Entry 1KD1 (X-ray diffraction, 3.00 A resolution); this record covers chains A and 4 of the 30 polymer chains in the assembly.

Chain A:
Molecule: 23S RRNA
Source organism: Haloarcula marismortui
Sequence (2922 nucleotides; row label = number of the first residue in the row):
     2 UUGGCUACUA UGCCAGCUGG UGGAUUGCUC GGCUCAGGCG CUGAUGAAGG ACGUGCCAAG
    62 CUGCGAUAAG CCAUGGGGAG CCGCACGGAG GCGAAGAACC AUGGAUUUCC GAAUGAGAAU
   122 CUCUCUAACA AUUGCUUCGC GCAAUGAGGA ACCCCGAGAA CUGAAACAUC UCAGUAUCGG
   182 GAGGAACAGA AAACGCAAUG UGAUGUCGUU AGUAACCGCG AGUGAACGCG AUACAGCCCA
   242 AACCGAAGCC CUCACGGGCA AUGUGGUGUC AGGGCUACCU CUCAUCAGCC GACCGUCUCG
   302 ACGAAGUCUC UUGGAACAGA GCGUGAUACA GGGUGACAAC CCCGUACUCG AGACCAGUAC
   362 GACGUGCGGU AGUGCCAGAG UAGCGGGGGU UGGAUAUCCC UCGCGAAUAA CGCAGGCAUC
   422 GACUGCGAAG GCUAAACACA ACCUGAGACC GAUAGUGAAC AAGUAGUGUG AACGAACGCU
   482 GCAAAGUACC CUCAGAAGGG AGGCGAAAUA GAGCAUGAAA UCAGUUGGCG AUCGAGCGAC
   542 AGGGCAUACA AGGUCCCUCG ACGAAUGACC GACGCGCGAG CGUCCAGUAA GACUCACGGG
   602 AAGCCGAUGU UCUGUCGUAC GUUUUGAAAA ACGAGCCAGG GAGUGUGUCU GCAUGGCAAG
   662 UCUAACCGGA GUAUCCGGGG AGGCACAGGG AAACCGACAU GGCCGCAGGG CUUUGCCCGA
   722 GGGCCGCCGU CUUCAAGGGC GGGGAGCCAU GUGGACACGA CCCGAAUCCG GACGAUCUAC
   782 GCAUGGACAA GAUGAAGCGU GCCGAAAGGC ACGUGGAAGU CUGUUAGAGU UGGUGUCCUA
   842 CAAUACCCUC UCGUGAUCUA UGUGUAGGGG UGAAAGGCCC AUCGAGUCCG GCAACAGCUG
   902 GUUCCAAUCG AAACAUGUCG AAGCAUGACC UCCGCCGAGG UAGUCUGUGA GGUAGAGCGA
   962 CCGAUUGGUG UGUCCGCCUC CGAGAGGAGU CGGCACACCU GUCAAACUCC AAACUUACAG
  1022 ACGCCGUUUG ACGCGGGGAU UCCGGUGCGC GGGGUAAGCC UGUGUACCAG GAGGGGAACA
  1082 ACCCAGAGAU AGGUUAAGGU CCCCAAGUGU GGAUUAAGUG UAAUCCUCUG AAGGUGGUCU
  1142 CGAGCCCUAG ACAGCCGGGA GGUGAGCUUA GAAGCAGCUA CCCUCUAAGA AAAGCGUAAC
  1202 AGCUUACCGG CCGAGGUUUG AGGCGCCCAA AAUGAUCGGG ACUCAAAUCC ACCACCGAGA
  1262 CCUGUCCGUA CCACUCAUAC UGGUAAUCGA GUAGAUUGGC GCUCUAAUUG GAUGGAAGUA
  1322 GGGGUGAAAA CUCCUAUGGA CCGAUUAGUG ACGAAAAUCC UGGCCAUAGU AGCAGCGAUA
  1382 GUCGGGUGAG AACCCCGACG GCCUAAUGGA UAAGGGUUCC UCAGCACUGC UGAUCAGCUG
  1442 AGGGUUAGCC GGUCCUAAGU CAUACCGCAA CUCGACUAUG ACGAAAUGGG AAACGGGUUA
  1502 AUAUUCCCGU GCCACUAUGC AGUGAAAGUU GACGCCCUGG GGUCGAUCAC GCUGGGCAUU
  1562 CGCCCAGUCG AACCGUCCAA CUCCGUGGAA GCCGUAAUGG CAGGAAGCGG ACGAACGGCG
  1622 GCAUAGGGAA ACGUGAUUCA ACCUGGGGCC CAUGAAAAGA CGAGCAUAGU GUCCGUACCG
  1682 AGAACCGACA CAGGUGUCCA UGGCGGCGAA AGCCAAGGCC UGUCGGGAGC AACCAACGUU
  1742 AGGGAAUUCG GCAAGUUAGU CCCGUACCUU CGGAAGAAGG GAUGCCUGCU CCGGAACGGA
  1802 GCAGGUCGCA GUGACUCGGA AGCUCGGACU GUCUAGUAAC AACAUAGGUG ACCGCAAAUC
  1862 CGCAAGGACU CGUACGGUCA CUGAAUCCUG CCCAGUGCAG GUAUCUGAAC ACCUCGUACA
  1922 AGAGGACGAA GGACCUGUCA ACGGCGGGGG UAACUAUGAC CCUCUUAAGG UAGCGUAGUA
  1982 CCUUGCCGCA UCAGUAGCGG CUUGCAUGAA UGGAUUAACC AGAGCUUCAC UGUCCCAACG
  2042 UUGGGCCCGG UGAACUGUAC AUUCCAGUGC GGAGUCUGGA GACACCCAGG GGGAAGCGAA
  2102 GACCCUAUGG AGCUUUACUG CAGGCUGUCG CUGAGACGUG GUCGCCGAUG UGCAGCAUAG
  2162 GUAGGAGACA CUACACAGGU ACCCGCGCUA GCGGGCCACC GAGUCAACAG UGAAAUACUA
  2222 CCCGUCGGUG ACUGCGACUC UCACUCCGGG AGGAGGACAC CGAUAGCCGG GCAGUUUGAC
  2282 UGGGGCGGUA CGCGCUCGAA AAGAUAUCGA GCGCGCCCUA UGGCUAUCUC AGCCGGGACA
  2342 GAGACCCGGC GAAGAGUGCA AGAGCAAAAG AUAGCUUGAC AGUGUUCUUC CCAACGAGGA
  2402 ACGCUGACGC GAAAGCGUGG UCUAGCGAAC CAAUUAGCCU GCUUGAUGCG GGCAAUUGAU
  2462 GACAGAAAAG CUACCCUAGG GAUAACAGAG UCGUCACUCG CAAGAGCACA UAUCGACCGA
  2522 GUGGCUUGCU ACCUCGAUGU CGGUUCCCUC CAUCCUGCCC GUGCAGAAGC GGGCAAGGGU
  2582 GAGGUUGUUC GCCUAUUAAA GGAGGUCGUG AGCUGGGUUU AGACCGUCGU GAGACAGGUC
  2642 GGCUGCUAUC UACUGGGUGU GUAAUGGUGU CUGACAAGAA CGACCGUAUA GUACGAGAGG
  2702 AACUACGGUU GGUGGCCACU GGUGUACCGG UUGUUCGAGA GAGCACGUGC CGGGUAGCCA
  2762 CGCCACACGG GGUAAGAGCU GAACGCAUCU AAGCUCGAAA CCCACUUGGA AAAGAGACAC
  2822 CGCCGAGGUC CCGCGUACAA GACGCGGUCG AUAGACUCGG GGUGUGCGCG UCGAGGUAAC
  2882 GAGACGUUAA GCCCACGAGC ACUAACAGAC CAAAGCCAUC AU
Disordered / not traced: 2-9, 126-127, 715, 971-998, 1560, 1952-1963, 2137-2236, 2339-2343, 2665-2666, 2915-2923
Differences from the reference sequence: conflict C560 (U3155 in 3377779)
Glycans and other covalent adducts: spiramycin i (SPR) linked to A2103
Bound ions: Mg2+ site 1 near G28 (its only coordinating residue here); Na+ site 1: C40, G41; Na+ site 2: G56, A59, G61; Na+ site 3 near U108 (its only coordinating residue here); Mg2+ site 2 near U115 (its only coordinating residue here); Na+ site 4: C141, G142; Na+ site 5 near U146 (its only coordinating residue here); Mg2+ site 3: C162, U2276; K+ site 1: C162, U163, U172; Mg2+ site 4: A165, A167, C168; Na+ site 6: A165, A166; Mg2+ site 5: A166, G219; 61 more Na+ sites not listed; 99 more Mg2+ sites not listed; 1 more K+ sites not listed
Small-molecule neighbours: spiramycin i (SPR): C839, G2099, A2100, G2102, A2538, G2540, G2646

Chain 4:
Protein: Ribosomal protein L44E
Source organism: Haloarcula marismortui
UniProtKB: P32411 (RL44_HALMA); residues 1-92 here = UniProt positions 1-92
Chain sequence (92 residues; numbered 1 to 92; the number before each row is that of its first residue):
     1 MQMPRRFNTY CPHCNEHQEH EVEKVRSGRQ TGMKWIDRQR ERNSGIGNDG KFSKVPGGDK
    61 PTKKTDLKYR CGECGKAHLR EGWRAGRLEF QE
Bound ions: Mg2+: Gly45, Gly47, Asp49; Cd2+ near Cys71 (its only coordinating residue here)

How chain A and chain 4 interact:
Residue-residue contacts - 121 pairs, chain A then chain 4:
  A169(A) - Asn48(4)  hydrogen bond to the sugar
  U170(A) - Asn48(4)  sugar contact
  U170(A) - Gly50(4)  hydrogen bond to the sugar
  C218(A) - Trp35(4)  phosphate contact
  C218(A) - Gln39(4)  hydrogen bond to the phosphate
  C218(A) - Asn43(4)  hydrogen bond to the phosphate
  G219(A) - Gln39(4)  hydrogen bond to the phosphate
  G219(A) - Lys51(4)  phosphate contact
  G219(A) - Lys54(4)  hydrogen bond to the sugar
  C220(A) - Trp35(4)  base contact
  C220(A) - Gln39(4)  base contact
  C220(A) - Lys51(4)  salt bridge to the phosphate
  G389(A) - Ile46(4)  phosphate contact
  G390(A) - Gly45(4)  phosphate contact
  G390(A) - Ile46(4)  hydrogen bond to the phosphate
  A395(A) - Trp35(4)  phosphate contact
  A395(A) - Arg42(4)  hydrogen bond to the phosphate
  U396(A) - Trp35(4)  phosphate contact
  U396(A) - Arg38(4)  salt bridge to the phosphate
  U396(A) - Arg42(4)  salt bridge to the phosphate
  C735(A) - Asn15(4)  hydrogen bond to the base
  A1922(A) - Met33(4)  sugar contact
  G1923(A) - Thr31(4)  hydrogen bond to the sugar
  G1923(A) - Met33(4)  sugar contact
  A1924(A) - Arg29(4)  phosphate contact
  A1924(A) - Gln30(4)  sugar contact
  G1925(A) - Arg29(4)  salt bridge to the phosphate
  U2120(A) - Asn48(4)  hydrogen bond to the sugar
  G2121(A) - Gly47(4)  sugar contact
  G2121(A) - Ser53(4)  phosphate contact
  C2122(A) - Gly47(4)  phosphate contact
  G2316(A) - Pro61(4)  sugar contact
  C2317(A) - Pro61(4)  phosphate contact
  C2317(A) - Thr62(4)  hydrogen bond to the phosphate
  C2317(A) - Arg84(4)  salt bridge to the phosphate
  C2318(A) - Ala85(4)  phosphate contact
  C2318(A) - Gly86(4)  hydrogen bond to the phosphate
  C2319(A) - Met1(4)  hydrogen bond to the phosphate
  U2320(A) - Met1(4)  phosphate contact
  U2320(A) - Gln2(4)  hydrogen bond to the phosphate
  U2320(A) - Met3(4)  base contact
  U2320(A) - Pro4(4)  sugar contact
  U2320(A) - Gln91(4)  hydrogen bond to the sugar
  A2321(A) - Gln91(4)  hydrogen bond to the phosphate
  U2378(A) - Phe7(4)  sugar contact
  U2378(A) - Asn8(4)  hydrogen bond to the phosphate
  G2379(A) - Asn8(4)  phosphate contact
  G2379(A) - Thr9(4)  hydrogen bond to the phosphate
  G2379(A) - His17(4)  salt bridge to the phosphate
  A2380(A) - Met1(4)  base contact
  A2380(A) - Trp83(4)  base contact
  C2381(A) - Thr9(4)  sugar contact
  C2381(A) - Tyr10(4)  sugar contact
  C2381(A) - Arg80(4)  hydrogen bond to the sugar
  A2382(A) - Tyr10(4)  sugar contact
  A2382(A) - Pro12(4)  sugar contact
  A2382(A) - Arg80(4)  salt bridge to the phosphate
  G2407(A) - Tyr10(4)  hydrogen bond to the sugar
  G2407(A) - Asn15(4)  hydrogen bond to the sugar
  A2408(A) - Tyr10(4)  sugar contact
  A2408(A) - Asn15(4)  sugar contact
  A2408(A) - Glu16(4)  sugar contact
  A2408(A) - His17(4)  hydrogen bond to the sugar
  C2409(A) - His17(4)  hydrogen bond to the sugar
  C2427(A) - Lys60(4)  base contact
  C2427(A) - Arg84(4)  salt bridge to the phosphate
  G2428(A) - Lys60(4)  hydrogen bond to the base
  G2428(A) - Lys64(4)  salt bridge to the phosphate
  G2428(A) - Arg84(4)  salt bridge to the phosphate
  C2431(A) - Lys51(4)  hydrogen bond to the sugar
  C2432(A) - Ile36(4)  phosphate contact
  A2433(A) - Gln30(4)  hydrogen bond to the sugar
  A2433(A) - Lys34(4)  phosphate contact
  A2433(A) - Ile36(4)  phosphate contact
  A2434(A) - Ser27(4)  sugar contact
  A2434(A) - Gly28(4)  hydrogen bond to the phosphate
  A2434(A) - Gln30(4)  phosphate contact
  A2434(A) - Lys34(4)  phosphate contact
  U2435(A) - Val25(4)  sugar contact
  U2435(A) - Arg26(4)  sugar contact
  U2435(A) - Gly28(4)  phosphate contact
  U2435(A) - Lys68(4)  hydrogen bond to the phosphate
  U2435(A) - Leu79(4)  base contact
  U2436(A) - Lys68(4)  salt bridge to the phosphate
  U2436(A) - Arg70(4)  salt bridge to the phosphate
  U2436(A) - Ala77(4)  hydrogen bond to the sugar
  U2436(A) - His78(4)  sugar contact
  U2436(A) - Leu79(4)  sugar contact
  A2437(A) - His13(4)  sugar contact
  A2437(A) - Arg70(4)  salt bridge to the phosphate
  A2437(A) - Ala77(4)  hydrogen bond to the phosphate
  G2438(A) - Lys76(4)  salt bridge to the phosphate
  C2450(A) - Met33(4)  phosphate contact
  G2451(A) - Thr31(4)  hydrogen bond to the phosphate
  G2451(A) - Met33(4)  phosphate contact
  G2451(A) - Lys34(4)  salt bridge to the phosphate
  G2451(A) - Arg38(4)  hydrogen bond to the sugar
  G2452(A) - Lys34(4)  salt bridge to the phosphate
  G2452(A) - Trp35(4)  phosphate contact
  A2456(A) - Leu79(4)  base contact
  U2457(A) - Arg80(4)  sugar contact
  U2457(A) - Glu81(4)  phosphate contact
  U2457(A) - Gly82(4)  hydrogen bond to the phosphate
  U2458(A) - Lys64(4)  phosphate contact
  U2458(A) - Thr65(4)  sugar contact
  U2458(A) - Asp66(4)  sugar contact
  U2458(A) - Gly82(4)  hydrogen bond to the phosphate
  G2459(A) - Lys63(4)  hydrogen bond to the phosphate
  G2459(A) - Lys64(4)  hydrogen bond to the phosphate
  A2460(A) - Gly58(4)  sugar contact
  A2460(A) - Asp59(4)  phosphate contact
  A2460(A) - Lys60(4)  hydrogen bond to the phosphate
  A2460(A) - Lys63(4)  salt bridge to the phosphate
  U2461(A) - Asp59(4)  hydrogen bond to the phosphate
  U2461(A) - Lys60(4)  phosphate contact
  G2462(A) - Lys60(4)  hydrogen bond to the base
  G2462(A) - Pro61(4)  base contact
  A2468(A) - Asn48(4)  hydrogen bond to the base
  A2468(A) - Gly50(4)  hydrogen bond to the base
  A2468(A) - Ser53(4)  base contact
  A2468(A) - Lys54(4)  salt bridge to the phosphate
Also at the interface, not in a pair above, chain A (53 interface residues in all): G2426
Also at the interface, not in a pair above, chain 4 (62 interface residues in all): Gly32, Ser44, Asp49

Summary:
The interface between chain A and chain 4 involves 53 residues on one side and 62 on the other, with 42
hydrogen bonds and 18 salt bridges. Polar pairs include C735(A)-Asn15(4), G2428(A)-Lys60(4) and
G2462(A)-Lys60(4). Spiramycin i is covalently linked to A2103(A).
Here chain A is 23S RRNA and chain 4 is Ribosomal protein L44E, both from Haloarcula marismortui. Entry 1KD1
(Co-crystal Structure of Spiramycin bound to the 50S Ribosomal Subunit of Haloarcula marismortui) was
determined by X-ray diffraction, deposited together with 1K8A, 1K9M and 1M1K.
